Entry 9GR3 (X-ray diffraction, 1.19 A resolution); this record covers chains A and B of the 3 polymer chains in the assembly.

Chain A (and B):
Protein: Fucose-binding lectin protein
Source organism: Ralstonia solanacearum
Notes: chain B of this document is another copy of the same molecule, construct and numbering; everything in this record applies to it too
Reference sequence: A0A0S4TLR1 (A0A0S4TLR1_RALSL); residues 0-90 here correspond to UniProt positions 1-91 (UniProt number = residue number + 1)
Sequence (91 residues; numbered 0 to 90; the number before each row is that of its first residue; numbering starts at 0):
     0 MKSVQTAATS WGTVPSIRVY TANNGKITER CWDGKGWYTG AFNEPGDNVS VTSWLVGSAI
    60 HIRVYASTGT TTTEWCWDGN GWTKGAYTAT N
Sequence notes: engineered mutation Lys-1 (Ser2 in A0A0S4TLR1)
Small-molecule neighbours:
  - beta-D-fructopyranose (BDF), molecule 1: Ile-16, Trp-31, Trp-36
  - beta-D-fructopyranose (BDF), molecule 2: Arg-17, Tyr-19, Glu-28, Cys-30, Tyr-37, Gly-39, Ala-40, Phe-41, Ile-61, Trp-76, Trp-81
  - beta-D-fructopyranose (BDF), molecule 3: Arg-62, Glu-73, Cys-75, Asp-77, Gly-84, Ala-85, Tyr-86
From the paper describing this entry:
  - binding site for the ligand T3Y: Met-0, Lys-34
  - contacts within the chain: Met-0/Ser-2
  - conformationally variable residues (order/disorder transition): Met-0

How chain A and chain B interact:
Pairs across the interface - 39 pairs, chain A then chain B:
  Asp-46(A) / Ser-2(B)  hydrogen bond
  Asn-47(A) / Val-3(B)
  Asn-47(A) / Gln-4(B)  hydrogen bond
  Asn-47(A) / Thr-5(B)  hydrogen bond (side chain-backbone)
  Ser-49(A) / Thr-5(B)  hydrogen bond
  Ser-49(A) / Ala-6(B)
  Ser-49(A) / Ala-7(B)
  Val-50(A) / Ala-7(B)
  Thr-51(A) / Thr-8(B)
  Thr-51(A) / Ser-9(B)  hydrogen bond
  Ser-52(A) / Ser-9(B)
  Trp-53(A) / Ser-9(B)
  Trp-53(A) / Gly-11(B)
  Trp-53(A) / Pro-14(B)  hydrophobic
  Leu-54(A) / Thr-12(B)
  Val-55(A) / Thr-12(B)
  Tyr-64(A) / Thr-5(B)
  Tyr-64(A) / Ala-7(B)  hydrophobic
  Tyr-64(A) / Ile-16(B)
  Tyr-64(A) / Val-18(B)
  Tyr-64(A) / Trp-36(B)
  Ser-66(A) / Ser-2(B)
  Ser-66(A) / Val-3(B)
  Ser-66(A) / Thr-5(B)
  Thr-67(A) / Ser-2(B)
  Gly-68(A) / Ser-2(B)  hydrogen bond (backbone-side chain)
  Gly-68(A) / Val-3(B)  hydrogen bond (backbone-backbone)
  Thr-69(A) / Val-3(B)
  Thr-71(A) / Val-3(B)
  Thr-71(A) / Thr-5(B)
  Glu-73(A) / Trp-36(B)
  Ala-85(A) / Trp-36(B)
  Tyr-86(A) / Val-18(B)
  Tyr-86(A) / Thr-20(B)
  Tyr-86(A) / Arg-29(B)
  Tyr-86(A) / Trp-36(B)
  Thr-87(A) / Arg-29(B)  hydrogen bond (backbone-side chain)
  Asn-90(A) / Thr-20(B)
  Asn-90(A) / Asn-22(B)  hydrogen bond (backbone-side chain)
Also at the interface, not in a pair above, chain A (22 interface residues in all): Arg-62, Ala-88

Summary:
22 residues of chain A and 17 residues of chain B are in contact, with 9 hydrogen bonds. Among the polar pairs
are Asp-46(A)/Ser-2(B), Asn-47(A)/Gln-4(B) and Asn-47(A)/Thr-5(B). Chain A binds 3 copies of
beta-D-fructopyranose. From the paper: a binding site for the ligand T3Y at Met-0(A) and Lys-34(A);
conformational variability at Met-0(A).
Chain A and chain B are both Fucose-binding lectin protein (Ralstonia solanacearum); the structure, The MK-RSL
- sulfonato-calix[4]arene complex, was determined by X-ray diffraction, deposited together with 9GR4 and 9GR5.
